PDB entry 6HWF | X-ray diffraction, 2.50 A resolution | chains Z and a of the 28 polymer chains in the assembly

== Chain Z ==
Molecule: Proteasome subunit beta type-6
Source organism: Saccharomyces cerevisiae (strain ATCC 204508 / S288c)
Notes: EC 3.4.25.1
UniProtKB: P23724 (PSB6_YEAST); residues 1-222 here correspond to UniProt positions 20-241 (UniProt number = residue number + 19)
Amino-acid sequence (222 residues; row label = number of the first residue in the row):
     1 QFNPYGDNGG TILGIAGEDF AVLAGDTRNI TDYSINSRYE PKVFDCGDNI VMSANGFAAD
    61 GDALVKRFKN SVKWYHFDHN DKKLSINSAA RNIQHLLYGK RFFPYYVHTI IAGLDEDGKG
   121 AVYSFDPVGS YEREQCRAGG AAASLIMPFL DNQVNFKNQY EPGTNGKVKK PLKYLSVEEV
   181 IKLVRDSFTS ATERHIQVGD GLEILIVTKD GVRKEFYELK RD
Ion coordination: Mg2+: Thr192, Val198
Ligand contacts: GQK ((2S)-3-(4-methoxyphenyl)-N-[(2S,3R)-4-methyl-3,4-bis(oxidanyl)-1-phenyl-pentan-2-yl]-2-[[(2S)-2-(2-morpholin-4-ylethanoylamino)propanoyl]amino]propanamide): Arg101, Asp126, Pro127, Val128

== Chain a ==
Molecule: Proteasome subunit beta type-7
Source organism: Saccharomyces cerevisiae (strain ATCC 204508 / S288c)
Notes: EC 3.4.25.1
UniProtKB: P30657 (PSB7_YEAST); residues -12 to 233 here correspond to UniProt positions 21-266 (UniProt number = residue number + 33)
Amino-acid sequence (246 residues; each row starts with the number of its first residue; numbers below 1 keep their minus sign (Thr-12 is residue -12)):
   -12 TQIANAGASP MVNTQQPIVT GTSVISMKYD NGVIIAADNL GSYGSLLRFN GVERLIPVGD
    48 NTVVGISGDI SDMQHIERLL KDLVTENAYD NPLADAEEAL EPSYIFEYLA TVMYQRRSKM
   108 NPLWNAIIVA GVQSNGDQFL RYVNLLGVTY SSPTLATGFG AHMANPLLRK VVDRESDIPK
   168 TTVQVAEEAI VNAMRVLYYR DARSSRNFSL AIIDKNTGLT FKKNLQVENM KWDFAKDIKG
   228 YGTQKI
Not modelled in the structure: -12 to 0

== Interface between chain Z and chain a ==
Pairs across the interface (41; chain Z residue first):
  Gln1(Z) with Thr1(a), hydrogen bond
  Phe2(Z) with Thr1(a); Arg104(a); Pro109(a), hydrophobic; Leu132(a), hydrophobic; Leu133(a), hydrophobic
  Asn3(Z) with Leu133(a)
  Pro4(Z) with Arg104(a), hydrogen bond (backbone-side chain); Met107(a), hydrophobic; Leu133(a)
  Tyr5(Z) with Arg104(a)
  Asn8(Z) with Val135(a)
  Asn29(Z) with Tyr137(a)
  Ser34(Z) with His149(a), hydrogen bond
  Ile35(Z) with Arg156(a), hydrogen bond (backbone-side chain)
  Asn36(Z) with Tyr137(a), hydrogen bond; Ser139(a); Leu142(a)
  Ser37(Z) with Ser138(a), hydrogen bond (side chain-backbone)
  Tyr39(Z) with Ser138(a)
  Glu40(Z) with Arg128(a), salt bridge; Tyr137(a); Ser138(a), hydrogen bond (side chain-backbone)
  Phe57(Z) with Arg104(a); Leu133(a); Val135(a), hydrophobic
  Ala59(Z) with Tyr101(a); Leu133(a); Gly134(a); Val135(a)
  Asp60(Z) with Tyr101(a), hydrogen bond; Arg104(a), salt bridge
  Asp62(Z) with Thr136(a), hydrogen bond
  Ala63(Z) with Tyr101(a)
  Lys66(Z) with Glu94(a), salt bridge
  Phe103(Z) with Arg104(a); Ser105(a)
  Tyr105(Z) with Tyr101(a)
  Glu218(Z) with Arg161(a), salt bridge
  Arg221(Z) with Asp160(a), salt bridge; Arg161(a)
Interface residues without a listed pair, chain Z (26 interface residues in all): Gly6, Arg38, Lys100
Interface residues without a listed pair, chain a (23 interface residues in all): Trp111, Ala148

== In short ==
26 residues of chain Z face 23 of chain a across their interface; the contacts include 9 hydrogen bonds and 5
salt bridges. Among the polar pairs are Glu40(Z)-Arg128(a), Asp60(Z)-Arg104(a) and Lys66(Z)-Glu94(a). Chain Z
binds compound GQK.
Here chain Z is Proteasome subunit beta type-6 and chain a is Proteasome subunit beta type-7, both from
Saccharomyces cerevisiae (strain ATCC 204508 / S288c). Entry 6HWF (Yeast 20S proteasome beta2-G45A mutant in
complex with ONX 0914) was determined by X-ray diffraction together with 6HTB, 6HTC, 6HTD, 6HTP, 6HTR, 6HUB
and 30 further entries from the same study.
